Entry 8G9C (X-ray diffraction, 1.40 A resolution); this record covers chain A.

Chain A:
Molecule: Diphosphoinositol polyphosphate phosphohydrolase 1
Organism: Homo sapiens
Notes: EC 3.6.1.52, 3.6.1.-
UniProt: O95989 (NUDT3_HUMAN); residues 1-172 here = UniProt positions 1-172
Sequence (172 residues; each row starts with the number of its first residue):
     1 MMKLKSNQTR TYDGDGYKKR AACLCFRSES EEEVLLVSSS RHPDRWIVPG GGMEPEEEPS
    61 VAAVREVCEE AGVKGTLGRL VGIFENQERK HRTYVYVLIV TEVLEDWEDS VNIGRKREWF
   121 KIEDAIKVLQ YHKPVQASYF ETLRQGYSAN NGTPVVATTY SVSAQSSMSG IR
Disordered / not traced: 1-8, 143-172
Bound ions: Mg2+ site 1: Gly50, Glu70 (together with YUT); Mg2+ site 2: Glu66, Glu70; Mg2+ site 3 near Glu66 (its only coordinating residue here)
Residues lining bound ligands: YUT ({difluoro[(R)-hydroxy{[(1s,2R,3S,4S,5R,6S)-2,3,4,5,6-pentakis(phosphonooxy)cyclohexyl]oxy}phosphoryl]methyl}phosphonic acid): Arg10, Lys18, Arg20, Ser39, Ser40, Arg41, His42, Ile47, Gly50, Gly51, Gly52, Glu70, Arg89, His91, Arg115, Lys133
Swiss-Prot annotation at these positions:
  - motif: Gly51 to Gly72 (Nudix box)
  - active site: Glu69 (Proton acceptor)
  - binding site (substrate): Arg10, Lys18 to Arg20, Ser39 to Arg41, Arg89 to His91, Arg115, Lys133
  - binding site (Mg(2+)): Gly50, Glu66, Glu70
  - modified residue: Met1 (N-acetylmethionine)
  - mutagenesis: Gly50 (G50A/V: Loss of diphosphoinositol polyphosphate phosphohydrolase activity), Gly51 (G51A: Loss of diphosphoinositol polyphosphate phosphohydrolase activity), Gly52 (G52A/V: Loss of diphosphoinositol polyphosphate phosphohydrolase activity), Glu66 (E66Q: Loss of diphosphoinositol polyphosphate phosphohydrolase activity), Glu69 to Glu70 (Loss of mRNA-decapping activity), Glu70 (E70A: Loss of endopolyphosphatase activity; E70Q: Loss of diphosphoinositol polyphosphate phosphohydrolase activity), Gly72 (G72A: Loss of diphosphoinositol polyphosphate phosphohydrolase activity), Gly75 (G75A: Loss of diphosphoinositol polyphosphate phosphohydrolase activity), Gly78 (G78A: No effect on diphosphoinositol polyphosphate phosphohydrolase activity; G78V: Loss of diphosphoinositol polyphosphate phosphohydrolase activity), Gly82 (G82A: Loss of diphosphoinositol polyphosphate phosphohydrolase activity), Phe84 (F84Y: Induces a strong decrease in Ap6A and [PP]-InsP4 hydrolysis, while it only weakly affects PP-InsP5 hydrolysis), His91 (H91L: Induces a strong decrease in Ap6A and [PP]-InsP4 hydrolysis, while it only weakly affects PP-InsP5 hydrolysis)
From the paper describing this entry:
  - binding site for YUT: Arg89

Overview:
Bound to chain A: compound YUT. Gly50 and Glu70 coordinate Mg2+ site 1. Glu66 and Glu70 form the Mg2+ site 2.
UniProt lists active-site residue Glu69, 12 substrate-binding residues, 3 Mg2+-binding residues and 12
mutagenesis sites. From the paper: a binding site for YUT at Arg89.
Chain A is Diphosphoinositol polyphosphate phosphohydrolase 1 (Homo sapiens); the structure, Diphosphoinositol
polyphosphate phosphohydrolase 1 (DIPP1/NUDT3) in complex with 5- difluoromethylenebisphosphonate inositol
pentakisphosphate (5-PCF2P-IP5), an analogue of ..., was determined by X-ray diffraction together with 8G9E
from the same study.
